Entry 7JO7 (X-ray diffraction, 2.44 A resolution); this record covers chains A and D.

[Chain A (and D)]
Name: Protein scribble homolog
From: Homo sapiens
Notes: chain D of this document is another copy of the same molecule, construct and numbering; everything in this record applies to it too
UniProt: Q14160 (SCRIB_HUMAN); numbering as in UniProt (aligned over 860-950)
Sequence (96 residues; row label = number of the first residue in the row):
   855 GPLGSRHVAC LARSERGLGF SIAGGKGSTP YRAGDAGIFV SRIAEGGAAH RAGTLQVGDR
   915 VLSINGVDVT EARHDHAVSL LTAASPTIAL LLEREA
Disordered / not traced: 855-858, 950 (chain D: 855, 868-869)
Construct notes: expression tag (855-859)
UniProt features mapped onto this chain:
  - modified residue (Phosphoserine): Ser875, Ser939

[Chain A / chain D interface]
Disulfides between the chains: Cys864(A)-Cys864(D)
Pairs across the interface (16):
  Arg860(A) - Pro856(D)  hydrogen bond (side chain-backbone)
  Cys864(A) - Cys864(D)  disulfide
  Cys864(A) - Thr941(D)  hydrogen bond (backbone-side chain)
  Cys864(A) - Ala943(D)  hydrophobic
  Leu865(A) - Cys864(D)
  Leu865(A) - Thr941(D)
  Ala866(A) - Thr941(D)
  Ser917(A) - Pro856(D)
  Asp922(A) - Pro856(D)
  Thr941(A) - Cys864(D)  hydrogen bond (side chain-backbone)
  Thr941(A) - Leu865(D)
  Thr941(A) - Ala866(D)
  Ile942(A) - Cys864(D)
  Ala943(A) - Val862(D)  hydrophobic
  Ala943(A) - Cys864(D)  hydrophobic
  Leu945(A) - Leu857(D)  hydrophobic
Other interface residues (no listed pair), chain A (12 interface residues in all): Val862, Leu916
Other interface residues (no listed pair), chain D (10 interface residues in all): Pro940, Ile942

[Summary]
Chain A and chain D form an interface of 12 and 10 residues respectively, with 1 disulfide bond and 3 hydrogen
bonds. Polar contacts include Arg860(A)-Pro856(D) and Cys864(A)-Thr941(D).
Both chains are Protein scribble homolog (Homo sapiens). Entry 7JO7 (Crystal Structure of Human Scribble PDZ2)
was determined by X-ray diffraction (same publication as 6XA6, 6XA7 and 6XA8).
